2Y1C - chains A and B; structure by X-ray diffraction, 1.90 A resolution.

# Chain A (and B)
Name: 1-deoxy-D-xylulose 5-phosphate reductoisomerase
From: Mycobacterium tuberculosis
Notes: EC 1.1.1.267; chain B of this document is another copy of the same molecule, construct and numbering; everything in this record applies to it too
UniProtKB: A2VLK3 (A2VLK3_MYCTU); residues 1-389 here correspond to UniProt positions 24-412 (UniProt number = residue number + 23)
Amino-acid sequence (398 residues; numbered -8 to 389; the number before each row is that of its first residue; numbers below 1 keep their minus sign (Thr-8 is residue -8)):
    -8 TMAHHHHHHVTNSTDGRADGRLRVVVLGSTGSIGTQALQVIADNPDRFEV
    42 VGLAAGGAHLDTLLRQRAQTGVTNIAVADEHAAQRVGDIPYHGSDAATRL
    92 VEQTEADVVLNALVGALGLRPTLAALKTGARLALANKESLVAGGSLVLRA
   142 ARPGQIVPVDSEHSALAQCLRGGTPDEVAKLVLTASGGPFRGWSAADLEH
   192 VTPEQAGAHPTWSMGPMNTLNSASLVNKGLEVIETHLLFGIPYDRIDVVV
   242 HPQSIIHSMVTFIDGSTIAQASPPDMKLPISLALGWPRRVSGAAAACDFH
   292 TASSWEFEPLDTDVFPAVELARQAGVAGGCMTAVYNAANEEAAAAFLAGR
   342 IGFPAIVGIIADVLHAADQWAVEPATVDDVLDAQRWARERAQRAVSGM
Disordered / not traced: -8 to 10, 70-76 (chain B: -8 to 10)
Construct notes: expression tag (-8 to 0)
Metal / ion sites: Mn2+: Asp151, Glu153, Glu222
What the authors report for this chain:
  - conformationally variable residues (side-chain flip): Ser213

# Chain A / chain B interface
Contacting residue pairs - 79 pairs, chain A then chain B:
  Gln159(A) - Ser257(B)  hydrogen bond
  Gln159(A) - Ile259(B)
  Arg162(A) - Arg162(B)
  Arg162(A) - Gly163(B)  hydrogen bond (side chain-backbone)
  Gly163(A) - Arg162(B)  hydrogen bond (backbone-side chain)
  Gly163(A) - Arg280(B)  hydrogen bond (backbone-side chain)
  Glu168(A) - Arg279(B)
  Glu168(A) - Arg280(B)  hydrogen bond (side chain-backbone)
  Val240(A) - Phe290(B)  hydrophobic
  Ile247(A) - Trp296(B)  hydrophobic
  Met250(A) - Phe290(B)  hydrophobic
  Thr252(A) - Ala287(B)
  Phe253(A) - Arg280(B)
  Ile254(A) - Ser282(B)
  Ile254(A) - Gly283(B)  hydrogen bond (backbone-backbone)
  Asp255(A) - Leu269(B)
  Asp255(A) - Arg280(B)  salt bridge
  Asp255(A) - Val281(B)
  Asp255(A) - Ala284(B)
  Asp255(A) - Ala285(B)  hydrogen bond (backbone-backbone)
  Gly256(A) - Ser263(B)
  Gly256(A) - Ala285(B)
  Gly256(A) - Ala286(B)
  Gly256(A) - Ala287(B)
  Ser257(A) - Gln159(B)  hydrogen bond
  Ser257(A) - Gln261(B)  hydrogen bond
  Ser257(A) - Leu269(B)
  Ser257(A) - Arg280(B)
  Thr258(A) - Ala260(B)
  Thr258(A) - Gln261(B)
  Thr258(A) - Ala262(B)  hydrogen bond (backbone-backbone)
  Ile259(A) - Gln159(B)
  Ile259(A) - Ile259(B)  hydrophobic
  Ile259(A) - Ala260(B)
  Ile259(A) - Gln261(B)
  Ala260(A) - Thr258(B)
  Ala260(A) - Ile259(B)
  Ala260(A) - Ala260(B)  hydrogen bond (backbone-backbone)
  Gln261(A) - Ser257(B)  hydrogen bond
  Gln261(A) - Thr258(B)
  Gln261(A) - Ile259(B)
  Ala262(A) - Ser257(B)
  Ala262(A) - Thr258(B)  hydrogen bond (backbone-backbone)
  Ser263(A) - Gly256(B)
  Leu269(A) - Asp255(B)
  Leu269(A) - Ser257(B)
  Arg279(A) - Glu168(B)
  Arg280(A) - Gly163(B)  hydrogen bond (side chain-backbone)
  Arg280(A) - Glu168(B)  hydrogen bond (backbone-side chain)
  Arg280(A) - Phe253(B)
  Arg280(A) - Asp255(B)  salt bridge
  Arg280(A) - Ser257(B)
  Val281(A) - Asp255(B)
  Ser282(A) - Ile254(B)
  Gly283(A) - Ile254(B)  hydrogen bond (backbone-backbone)
  Ala284(A) - Asp255(B)
  Ala285(A) - Asp255(B)  hydrogen bond (backbone-backbone)
  Ala285(A) - Gly256(B)
  Ala286(A) - Gly256(B)
  Ala287(A) - Thr252(B)
  Ala287(A) - Gly256(B)
  Phe290(A) - Val240(B)  hydrophobic
  Phe290(A) - Met250(B)  hydrophobic
  Phe290(A) - Pro300(B)
  His291(A) - Pro300(B)
  Ala293(A) - Phe298(B)
  Ala293(A) - Pro300(B)
  Ser294(A) - Glu297(B)
  Ser294(A) - Phe298(B)  hydrogen bond (backbone-backbone)
  Ser295(A) - Trp296(B)
  Trp296(A) - Ser295(B)
  Trp296(A) - Trp296(B)  hydrogen bond (backbone-backbone)
  Trp296(A) - Phe298(B)  hydrophobic
  Glu297(A) - Ser294(B)
  Phe298(A) - Ala293(B)
  Phe298(A) - Ser294(B)  hydrogen bond (backbone-backbone)
  Phe298(A) - Trp296(B)  hydrophobic
  Pro300(A) - His291(B)
  Pro300(A) - Ala293(B)
Other interface residues (no listed pair), chain A (44 interface residues in all): Gly164, Val173, Pro278, Cys288, Thr292, Glu299
Other interface residues (no listed pair), chain B (44 interface residues in all): Gly164, Val173, Leu273, Pro278, Cys288, Thr292, Glu299

# In short
The chain A/chain B interface involves 44 residues from each chain; the contacts include 20 hydrogen bonds and
2 salt bridges. Among the polar pairs are Asp255(A)-Arg280(B), Gln159(A)-Ser257(B) and Arg162(A)-Gly163(B).
Asp151(A), Glu153(A) and Glu222(A) form the Mn2+ site. The paper reports conformational variability at
Ser213(A).
Chain A and chain B are both 1-deoxy-D-xylulose 5-phosphate reductoisomerase (Mycobacterium tuberculosis); the
structure, X-ray structure of 1-deoxy-D-xylulose 5-phosphate reductoisomerase, DXR, Rv2870c, from
Mycobacterium tuberculosis, in complex with manganese, was determined by X-ray diffraction together with 2Y1D,
2Y1E, 2Y1F and 2Y1G from the same study.
